Entry 5GOQ (X-ray diffraction, 2.75 A resolution); this record covers chains A and C of the 3 polymer chains in the assembly.

# Chain A (and C)
Molecule: Alkaline Invertase
From: Nostoc sp. PCC 7120
Notes: EC 3.2.1.26; chain C of this document is another copy of the same molecule, construct and numbering; everything in this record applies to it too
Reference sequence: Q8YWS9 (Q8YWS9_NOSS1); residues 9-460 here = UniProt positions 9-460
Sequence (461 residues; numbered 0 to 460; the number before each row is that of its first residue; numbering starts at 0):
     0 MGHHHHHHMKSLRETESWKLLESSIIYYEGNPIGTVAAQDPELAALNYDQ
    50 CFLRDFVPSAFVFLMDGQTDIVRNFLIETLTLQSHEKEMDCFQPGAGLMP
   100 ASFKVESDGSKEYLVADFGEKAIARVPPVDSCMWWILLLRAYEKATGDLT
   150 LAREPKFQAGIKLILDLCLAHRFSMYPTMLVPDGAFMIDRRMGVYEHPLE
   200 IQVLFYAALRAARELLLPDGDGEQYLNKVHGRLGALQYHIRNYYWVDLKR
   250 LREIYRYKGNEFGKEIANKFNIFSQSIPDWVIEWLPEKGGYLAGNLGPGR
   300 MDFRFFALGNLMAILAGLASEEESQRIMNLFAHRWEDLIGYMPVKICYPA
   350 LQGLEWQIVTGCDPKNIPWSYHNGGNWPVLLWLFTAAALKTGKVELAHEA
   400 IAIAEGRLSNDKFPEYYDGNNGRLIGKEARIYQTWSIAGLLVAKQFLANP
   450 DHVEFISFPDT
Unresolved in the structure: 0-13, 260-265, 457-460 (chain C: 0-10, 41-47, 457-460)
Differences from the reference sequence: expression tag (0-8)
Modified residues: Mse-0, Mse-8 (selenomethionine); Mse-64, Mse-88, Mse-98, Mse-132, Mse-174, Mse-178, Mse-186, Mse-191, Mse-300, Mse-311, Mse-327, Mse-341 (selenomethionine; parent Met)
Small-molecule neighbours: alpha-D-glucopyranose (GLC): Ala-36, Tyr-47, Phe-51, Arg-53, Asp-54, Mse-186, Asp-188, Tyr-370, His-371, Trp-376, Glu-414, Gln-432, Trp-434
What the authors report for this chain:
  - catalytic residues: Asp-188, Glu-414

# How chain A and chain C interact
Pairs across the interface (125; chain A residue first):
  Leu-45(A) with Phe-261(C), hydrophobic
  Asn-46(A) with Phe-261(C)
  Gln-49(A) with Phe-261(C)
  Mse-88(A) with Mse-174(C)
  Asp-89(A) with Ala-234(C); Tyr-237(C); Tyr-242(C), hydrogen bond
  Cys-90(A) with Ala-234(C)
  Phe-91(A) with Ser-173(C); Mse-174(C); Tyr-175(C); Pro-176(C), hydrophobic; Arg-231(C); Ala-234(C), hydrophobic
  Pro-93(A) with Arg-171(C); Ser-173(C); Mse-174(C)
  Gly-94(A) with His-170(C); Arg-171(C), hydrogen bond (backbone-backbone)
  Leu-97(A) with Phe-172(C)
  Asp-116(A) with Phe-261(C)
  Phe-117(A) with Mse-174(C)
  Gly-118(A) with Mse-174(C)
  Glu-119(A) with Mse-174(C); Lys-263(C)
  Lys-120(A) with Phe-261(C); Gly-262(C), hydrogen bond (backbone-backbone); Lys-263(C)
  Ala-121(A) with Phe-261(C), hydrophobic
  Ile-122(A) with Asn-259(C); Glu-260(C); Phe-261(C), hydrophobic; Asn-270(C)
  Ala-123(A) with Tyr-175(C), hydrogen bond (backbone-side chain); Lys-268(C), hydrogen bond (backbone-backbone); Phe-269(C); Asn-270(C); Pro-297(C); Gly-298(C)
  Arg-124(A) with Tyr-175(C); Gly-262(C), hydrogen bond (side chain-backbone); Lys-263(C); Ile-265(C); Lys-268(C), hydrogen bond (backbone-backbone)
  Val-125(A) with Pro-297(C), hydrophobic
  Pro-126(A) with Phe-172(C); Ser-173(C)
  Val-128(A) with Phe-172(C), hydrophobic
  Cys-131(A) with Phe-172(C), hydrophobic
  Leu-166(A) with His-170(C); Arg-171(C); Phe-172(C), hydrophobic
  His-170(A) with Leu-166(C); Ala-169(C)
  Arg-171(A) with Leu-166(C)
  Phe-172(A) with Leu-97(C), hydrophobic; Pro-126(C); Val-128(C), hydrophobic; Cys-131(C), hydrophobic; Leu-166(C), hydrophobic; Cys-167(C); Mse-178(C), hydrophobic
  Ser-173(A) with Pro-93(C)
  Mse-174(A) with Mse-88(C); Phe-91(C); Pro-93(C); Leu-97(C), hydrophobic; Phe-117(C); Glu-119(C)
  Tyr-175(A) with Mse-88(C), hydrophobic; Phe-91(C); Ala-123(C); Arg-124(C), hydrogen bond (side chain-backbone)
  Pro-176(A) with Phe-91(C)
  Mse-178(A) with Phe-172(C), hydrophobic
  Leu-179(A) with Leu-179(C); Val-180(C), hydrophobic; Pro-181(C)
  Val-180(A) with Leu-179(C), hydrophobic
  Pro-181(A) with Leu-179(C); Glu-195(C)
  Asp-182(A) with Glu-195(C), hydrogen bond (backbone-side chain); Pro-297(C)
  Arg-189(A) with Asn-259(C), hydrogen bond; Asn-270(C); Phe-272(C)
  Arg-190(A) with Pro-297(C); Gly-298(C), hydrogen bond (side chain-backbone); Arg-299(C)
  Tyr-194(A) with Tyr-194(C), hydrophobic; Glu-195(C)
  Glu-195(A) with Pro-181(C); Asp-182(C), hydrogen bond (side chain-backbone)
  Arg-231(A) with Phe-91(C)
  Ala-234(A) with Cys-90(C), hydrophobic; Phe-91(C), hydrophobic
  Tyr-237(A) with Asp-89(C)
  Tyr-242(A) with Asp-89(C), hydrogen bond
  Asn-259(A) with Ile-122(C); Arg-189(C), hydrogen bond
  Lys-268(A) with Ala-123(C); Arg-124(C)
  Asn-270(A) with Ile-122(C); Ala-123(C); Arg-189(C)
  Phe-272(A) with Arg-189(C); Asp-362(C); Pro-363(C)
  Gln-274(A) with Cys-361(C)
  Ser-275(A) with Gly-360(C)
  Pro-297(A) with Ala-123(C); Val-125(C), hydrophobic; Asp-182(C); Arg-190(C)
  Gly-298(A) with Arg-190(C), hydrogen bond (backbone-side chain)
  Arg-299(A) with Arg-190(C)
  Leu-353(A) with Leu-353(C), hydrophobic
  Glu-354(A) with Ile-357(C)
  Ile-357(A) with Glu-354(C); Ile-357(C), hydrophobic
  Val-358(A) with Ile-357(C), hydrophobic
  Gly-360(A) with Phe-272(C); Ser-275(C)
  Asp-362(A) with Phe-272(C)
  Pro-363(A) with Phe-272(C)
Interface residues without a listed pair, chain A (65 interface residues in all): Lys-86, Glu-87, Cys-167, Phe-269, Cys-361
Interface residues without a listed pair, chain C (64 interface residues in all): Lys-86, Gly-94, Gly-118, Gln-274, Val-358

# Summary
65 residues of chain A face 64 of chain C across their interface, with 15 hydrogen bonds. Polar contacts
include Asp-89(A)/Tyr-242(C), Ala-123(A)/Tyr-175(C) and Arg-124(A)/Gly-262(C). Chain A binds
alpha-D-glucopyranose. From the paper: catalytic residues Asp-188(A) and Glu-414(A).
Chain A and chain C are both Alkaline Invertase (Nostoc sp. PCC 7120); the structure, Crystal structure of
alkaline invertase InvA from Anabaena sp. PCC 7120 complexed with glucose, was determined by X-ray diffraction
(same publication as 5GOO and 5GOP).
